Entry 7SXO (electron microscopy, 3.30 A resolution); this record covers chains A and B of the 7 polymer chains in the assembly.

Chain A (and B):
Name: Lon protease homolog, mitochondrial
Organism: Saccharomyces cerevisiae (strain ATCC 204508 / S288c)
Notes: EC 3.4.21.53; chain B of this document is another copy of the same molecule, construct and numbering; everything in this record applies to it too
UniProtKB: P36775 (LONM_YEAST); residues 182-1133 here = UniProt positions 182-1133
Amino-acid sequence (968 residues; each row starts with the number of its first residue):
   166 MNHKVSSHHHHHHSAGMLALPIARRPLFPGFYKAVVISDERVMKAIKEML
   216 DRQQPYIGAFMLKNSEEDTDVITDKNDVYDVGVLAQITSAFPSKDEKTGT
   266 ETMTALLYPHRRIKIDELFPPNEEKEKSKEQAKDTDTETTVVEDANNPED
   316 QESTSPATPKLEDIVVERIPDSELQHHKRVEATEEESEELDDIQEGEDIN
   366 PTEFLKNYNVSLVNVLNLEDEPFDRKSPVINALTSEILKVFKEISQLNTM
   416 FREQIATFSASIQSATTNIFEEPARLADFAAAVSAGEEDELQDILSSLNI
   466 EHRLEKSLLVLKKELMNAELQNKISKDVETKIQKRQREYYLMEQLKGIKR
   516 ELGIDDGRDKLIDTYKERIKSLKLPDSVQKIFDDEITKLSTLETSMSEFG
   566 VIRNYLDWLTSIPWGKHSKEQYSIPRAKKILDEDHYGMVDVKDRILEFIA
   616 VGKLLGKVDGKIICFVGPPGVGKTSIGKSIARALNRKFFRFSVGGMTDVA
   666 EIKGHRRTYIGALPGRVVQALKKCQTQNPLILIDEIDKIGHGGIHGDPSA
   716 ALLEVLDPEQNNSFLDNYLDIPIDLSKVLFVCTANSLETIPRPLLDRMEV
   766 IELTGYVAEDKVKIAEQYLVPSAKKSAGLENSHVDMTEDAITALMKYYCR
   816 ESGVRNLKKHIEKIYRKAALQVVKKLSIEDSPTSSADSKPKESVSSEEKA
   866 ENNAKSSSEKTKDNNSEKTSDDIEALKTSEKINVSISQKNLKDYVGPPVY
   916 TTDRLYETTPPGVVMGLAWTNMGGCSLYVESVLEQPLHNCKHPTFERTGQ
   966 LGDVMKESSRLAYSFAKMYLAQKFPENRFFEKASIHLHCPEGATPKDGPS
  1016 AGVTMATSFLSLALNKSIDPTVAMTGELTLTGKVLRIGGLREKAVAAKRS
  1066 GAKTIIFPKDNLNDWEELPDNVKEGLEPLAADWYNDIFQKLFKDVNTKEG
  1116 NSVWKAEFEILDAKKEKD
Disordered / not traced: 166-528, 843-895, 954-956, 1031, 1130-1133 (chain B: 166-582, 705-710, 842-895, 1130-1133)
Disulfide bonds: C629-C747
Differences from the reference sequence: expression tag (166-181)
Bound ions: Mg2+ near S657 (its only coordinating residue here)
Residues lining bound ligands: ATP (adenosine-5'-triphosphate): D599, H600, Y601, G602, M603, P633, P634, G635, V636, G637, K638, T639, S640, Y771, I779, Y783, V819, R820
What the authors report for this chain:
  - binding site for endogenous substrate: Y674, I675
  - binding site for ATP: K638, E700, N750, R820
  - binding site for Mg2+: E700 (proposed by the authors, not directly observed)
  - catalytic residues: S1015, K1058
  - mutagenesis - S1015A: abolished catalytic activity on casein
  - conformationally variable residues: D1012

Interface between chain A and chain B:
Pairs across the interface - 66 pairs, chain A then chain B:
  I589(A) with V838(B), hydrophobic
  R609(A) with R831(B)
  L611(A) with L835(B)
  E612(A) with R831(B), salt bridge; K832(B), salt bridge; L835(B)
  A615(A) with L835(B), hydrophobic; V838(B)
  V616(A) with S791(B); R831(B)
  L619(A) with A792(B); A834(B), hydrophobic; V838(B), hydrophobic
  L620(A) with A792(B); G793(B)
  K626(A) with R831(B)
  K668(A) with G660(B)
  R671(A) with L678(B)
  T673(A) with G676(B)
  Y674(A) with E666(B), hydrogen bond
  I709(A) with G711(B)
  H710(A) with T662(B)
  G711(A) with T662(B)
  D712(A) with I704(B)
  A715(A) with G659(B)
  E719(A) with S657(B), hydrogen bond
  Q725(A) with R655(B)
  D761(A) with R820(B), salt bridge; K824(B), hydrogen bond (backbone-side chain)
  R762(A) with E700(B), salt bridge; R820(B)
  M763(A) with K824(B)
  D968(A) with Q965(B)
  V969(A) with G1007(B)
  E972(A) with T963(B); G964(B), hydrogen bond (side chain-backbone); Q965(B)
  R975(A) with E949(B), salt bridge; E961(B), salt bridge; H1001(B)
  L976(A) with H1003(B)
  S979(A) with E949(B); H1001(B), hydrogen bond
  K982(A) with E949(B), salt bridge; Q950(B)
  M983(A) with L948(B); E949(B); P951(B), hydrophobic
  A986(A) with P951(B), hydrophobic
  E996(A) with N954(B), hydrogen bond
  E1042(A) with E1006(B); G1007(B), hydrogen bond (side chain-backbone)
  T1044(A) with Y921(B); E945(B)
  L1045(A) with E945(B); V947(B), hydrophobic; H1001(B); H1003(B)
  T1046(A) with Y921(B), hydrogen bond; V928(B); E945(B)
  K1048(A) with Y921(B)
  L1050(A) with E1006(B)
  R1051(A) with T916(B)
  W1098(A) with Y921(B), hydrophobic; E922(B)
Also at the interface, not in a pair above, chain A (46 interface residues in all): K618, L718, E764, P1014, N1078
Also at the interface, not in a pair above, chain B (53 interface residues in all): D663, I667, A677, K790, L794, E816, P913, L920, P925, K956, L1002, P1005, A1008

Overview:
The interface between chain A and chain B involves 46 residues on one side and 53 on the other, with 8
hydrogen bonds and 7 salt bridges. Polar pairs include E612(A)-R831(B), E612(A)-K832(B) and D761(A)-R820(B).
Bound to chain A: ATP. From the paper: catalytic residues S1015(A) and K1058(A); S1015A of chain A abolishes
catalytic activity on casein.
Chain A and chain B are both Lon protease homolog, mitochondrial (Saccharomyces cerevisiae (strain ATCC 204508
/ S288c)); the structure, Yeast Lon (PIM1) with endogenous substrate, was determined by electron microscopy.
